Entry 8Q5M (X-ray diffraction, 2.66 A resolution); this record covers chains A and B.

== Chain A (and B) ==
Molecule: Restriction endonuclease (Eco15I)
From: Escherichia coli
Notes: chain B of this document is another copy of the same molecule, construct and numbering; everything in this record applies to it too
UniProtKB: A0A0L6ZWS4 (A0A0L6ZWS4_ECOLX); residues 8-179 here = UniProt positions 8-179
Sequence (174 residues; numbered 6 to 179; the number before each row is that of its first residue):
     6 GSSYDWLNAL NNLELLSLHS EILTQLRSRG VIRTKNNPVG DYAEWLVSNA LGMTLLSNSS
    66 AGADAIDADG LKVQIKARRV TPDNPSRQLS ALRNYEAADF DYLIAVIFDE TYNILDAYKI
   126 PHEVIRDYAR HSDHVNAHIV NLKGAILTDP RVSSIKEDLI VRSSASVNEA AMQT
Not modelled in the structure: 6-7, 63-66, 94-103, 134-143, 178-179 (chain B: 6, 64-67, 90-99, 132-154, 178-179)
Differences from the reference sequence: expression tag (6-7)
What the authors report for this chain:
  - mutagenesis - E49A, D69A, Q79A, K81A: abolished catalytic activity

== Interface between chain A and chain B ==
Pairs across the interface (66; chain A residue first):
  Ser8(A) - Glu26(B)  hydrogen bond
  Tyr9(A) - Glu19(B)  hydrogen bond (side chain-backbone)
  Tyr9(A) - Leu23(B)  hydrophobic
  Tyr9(A) - Glu26(B)
  Trp11(A) - Leu23(B)  hydrophobic
  Leu12(A) - Glu26(B)
  Leu12(A) - Ile27(B)
  Leu12(A) - Arg34(B)  hydrogen bond (backbone-side chain)
  Asn13(A) - Gln30(B)  hydrogen bond
  Asn13(A) - Arg34(B)  hydrogen bond (backbone-side chain)
  Leu15(A) - Arg34(B)  hydrogen bond (backbone-side chain)
  Asn16(A) - Arg34(B)
  Asn17(A) - Arg34(B)  hydrogen bond
  Asn17(A) - Val36(B)
  Asn17(A) - Trp50(B)
  Leu18(A) - Thr116(B)
  Leu18(A) - Tyr117(B)
  Leu20(A) - Ile27(B)
  Leu20(A) - Gln30(B)
  Leu20(A) - Leu31(B)  hydrophobic
  Leu20(A) - Arg34(B)
  Leu21(A) - Leu31(B)  hydrophobic
  Leu21(A) - Pro43(B)
  Leu21(A) - Tyr47(B)  hydrophobic
  Leu21(A) - Tyr117(B)
  Ser22(A) - Tyr9(B)
  Ser22(A) - Thr116(B)  hydrogen bond (side chain-backbone)
  Ser22(A) - Tyr117(B)
  Leu23(A) - Tyr9(B)  hydrophobic
  Leu23(A) - Trp11(B)  hydrophobic
  Leu23(A) - Leu12(B)  hydrophobic
  Leu23(A) - Ile27(B)  hydrophobic
  His24(A) - His24(B)
  His24(A) - Ile27(B)
  His24(A) - Pro43(B)
  Ser25(A) - Arg84(B)
  Ser25(A) - Tyr117(B)  hydrogen bond
  Glu26(A) - Tyr9(B)
  Glu26(A) - Leu12(B)
  Glu26(A) - Glu115(B)
  Ile27(A) - Leu12(B)
  Ile27(A) - Leu20(B)
  Ile27(A) - Leu23(B)  hydrophobic
  Ile27(A) - Ile27(B)  hydrophobic
  Gln30(A) - Leu12(B)
  Gln30(A) - Asn13(B)  hydrogen bond
  Gln30(A) - Leu20(B)
  Leu31(A) - Leu20(B)  hydrophobic
  Arg34(A) - Leu12(B)  hydrogen bond (side chain-backbone)
  Arg34(A) - Asn13(B)  hydrogen bond (side chain-backbone)
  Arg34(A) - Leu15(B)  hydrogen bond (side chain-backbone)
  Arg34(A) - Asn16(B)
  Arg34(A) - Asn17(B)  hydrogen bond
  Arg34(A) - Leu20(B)
  Val36(A) - Asn17(B)
  Lys40(A) - Arg84(B)
  Pro43(A) - His24(B)
  Tyr47(A) - Leu21(B)  hydrophobic
  Trp50(A) - Asn17(B)
  Arg84(A) - Ser25(B)
  Arg84(A) - Lys40(B)
  Thr116(A) - Leu18(B)
  Tyr117(A) - Leu21(B)
  Tyr117(A) - Ser22(B)
  Tyr117(A) - Ser25(B)  hydrogen bond
  Ala175(A) - Leu18(B)
Interface residues without a listed pair, chain A (34 interface residues in all): Glu19, Leu28, Thr29, Arg32, Asn118
Interface residues without a listed pair, chain B (34 interface residues in all): Ala14, Leu28, Val44, Asp88, Asn118

== Summary ==
Chain A and chain B each contribute 34 residues to their interface, with 15 hydrogen bonds. Among the polar
pairs are Ser8(A)-Glu26(B), Tyr9(A)-Glu19(B) and Leu12(A)-Arg34(B). From the paper: E49A, D69A and Q79A of
chain A, among others, abolish catalytic activity.
Chain A and chain B are both Restriction endonuclease (Eco15I) (Escherichia coli); the structure, N-terminal
domain of restriction endonuclease Eco15I in the absence of DNA, was determined by X-ray diffraction,
deposited together with 8Q5N, 8Q5O and 8RPX.
